PDB entry 4JCE | X-ray diffraction, 1.90 A resolution | chains B and C of the 5 polymer chains in the assembly

[Chain B (and C)]
Molecule: Major capsid protein VP1
Organism: JC polyomavirus
Notes: chain C of this document is another copy of the same molecule, construct and numbering; everything in this record applies to it too
UniProtKB: P03089 (VP1_POVJC); residues 22-289 here correspond to UniProt positions 23-290 (UniProt number = residue number + 1)
Chain sequence (272 residues; row label = number of the first residue in the row):
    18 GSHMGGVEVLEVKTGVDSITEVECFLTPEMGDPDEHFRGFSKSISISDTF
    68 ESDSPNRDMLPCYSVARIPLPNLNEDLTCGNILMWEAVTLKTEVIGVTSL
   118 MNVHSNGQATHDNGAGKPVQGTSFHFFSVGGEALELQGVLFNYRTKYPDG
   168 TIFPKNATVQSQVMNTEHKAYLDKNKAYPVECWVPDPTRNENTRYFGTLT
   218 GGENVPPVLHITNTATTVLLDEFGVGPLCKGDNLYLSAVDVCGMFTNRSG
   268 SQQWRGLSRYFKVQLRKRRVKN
Unresolved in the structure: 18-23, 92-98, 289 (chain C: 18-24, 92-98, 289)
Sequence notes: expression tag (18-21); engineered mutation Phe54 (Leu55 in P03089)
Reported in the primary citation:
  - mutagenesis - L54F: abolished binding to LSTc
  - mutagenesis - S266F: abolished binding to LSTc (proposed by the authors, not directly observed)

[Chain B / chain C interface]
Pairs across the interface - 130 pairs, chain B then chain C:
  Glu40(B) - Pro204(C)
  Glu40(B) - Thr205(C)
  Phe42(B) - Met181(C)  hydrophobic
  Phe42(B) - Thr183(C)
  Phe42(B) - Pro204(C)  hydrophobic
  Phe42(B) - Thr205(C)
  Pro45(B) - Val180(C)  hydrophobic
  Glu52(B) - Val176(C)
  His53(B) - Tyr160(C)  hydrogen bond
  His53(B) - Arg161(C)
  His53(B) - Val176(C)
  His53(B) - Gln179(C)  hydrogen bond (backbone-side chain)
  Phe54(B) - Phe67(C)  hydrophobic
  Phe54(B) - Arg161(C)
  Phe54(B) - Val176(C)
  Phe54(B) - Gln179(C)
  Arg55(B) - Val176(C)
  Arg55(B) - Gln177(C)  hydrogen bond
  Arg55(B) - Gln179(C)  hydrogen bond (backbone-side chain)
  Arg55(B) - Val180(C)
  Gly56(B) - Val180(C)
  Phe57(B) - Phe67(C)  hydrophobic
  Phe57(B) - Phe158(C)
  Phe57(B) - Gln179(C)
  Glu110(B) - Pro204(C)
  Glu110(B) - Tyr212(C)  hydrogen bond
  Ile112(B) - Val156(C)  hydrophobic
  Ile112(B) - Met181(C)  hydrophobic
  Ile112(B) - Pro204(C)  hydrophobic
  Gly113(B) - Val156(C)
  Gly113(B) - Val201(C)
  Val114(B) - Val201(C)
  Val114(B) - Leu216(C)
  Thr115(B) - Phe141(C)
  Thr115(B) - Val197(C)  hydrogen bond (side chain-backbone)
  Thr115(B) - Glu198(C)
  Thr115(B) - Trp200(C)  hydrogen bond (side chain-backbone)
  Thr115(B) - Val201(C)
  Ser116(B) - Val156(C)
  Ser116(B) - Phe158(C)
  Ser116(B) - Glu198(C)  hydrogen bond (backbone-backbone)
  Met118(B) - Phe141(C)  hydrophobic
  Met118(B) - Val197(C)  hydrophobic
  Met118(B) - Glu198(C)
  Met118(B) - Leu216(C)  hydrophobic
  Met118(B) - Val258(C)  hydrophobic
  Met118(B) - Trp271(C)
  Asn119(B) - Asp70(C)  hydrogen bond
  Asn119(B) - Phe158(C)
  Asn119(B) - Thr162(C)
  Asn119(B) - Glu198(C)
  Val120(B) - Ile61(C)
  Val120(B) - Met261(C)  hydrophobic
  Val120(B) - Trp271(C)  hydrophobic
  His121(B) - Ser62(C)
  His121(B) - Ile63(C)
  His121(B) - Ser64(C)  hydrogen bond (backbone-backbone)
  His121(B) - Asp70(C)  salt bridge
  His121(B) - Pro72(C)
  His121(B) - Met76(C)
  His121(B) - Leu77(C)
  His121(B) - Glu198(C)  salt bridge
  Ser122(B) - Ser64(C)
  Ser122(B) - Phe67(C)
  Ser122(B) - Asp70(C)
  Ser122(B) - Asn159(C)  hydrogen bond
  Asn123(B) - Ile63(C)
  Asn123(B) - Ser64(C)  hydrogen bond (backbone-side chain)
  Asn123(B) - Asp65(C)
  Asn123(B) - Thr66(C)
  Asn123(B) - Phe67(C)
  Gly124(B) - Ile63(C)
  Ala126(B) - Ile63(C)  hydrophobic
  Thr127(B) - Glu220(C)
  Thr127(B) - Gln269(C)  hydrogen bond
  His128(B) - Thr263(C)
  His128(B) - Gly267(C)  hydrogen bond (side chain-backbone)
  His128(B) - Gln269(C)
  Asp129(B) - Ser266(C)
  Asp129(B) - Gly267(C)
  Asn130(B) - Ser266(C)  hydrogen bond (side chain-backbone)
  Asn130(B) - Gly267(C)
  Asn130(B) - Ser268(C)
  Gly131(B) - Ile63(C)
  Gly131(B) - Gly267(C)
  Gly131(B) - Gln269(C)
  Ala132(B) - Ile61(C)  hydrophobic
  Ala132(B) - Ile63(C)
  Ala132(B) - Met261(C)  hydrophobic
  Ala132(B) - Gln269(C)  hydrogen bond (backbone-side chain)
  Gly133(B) - Ile63(C)
  Lys134(B) - Glu220(C)
  Pro135(B) - Thr139(C)
  Pro135(B) - Gly219(C)
  Pro135(B) - Glu220(C)
  Val136(B) - Phe158(C)  hydrophobic
  Gln137(B) - Gly219(C)
  Gln137(B) - Glu220(C)  hydrogen bond
  Pro223(B) - Gly218(C)
  Pro223(B) - Val222(C)  hydrophobic
  Pro224(B) - Leu216(C)
  Pro224(B) - Thr217(C)
  Pro224(B) - Gly218(C)  hydrogen bond (backbone-backbone)
  Val225(B) - Leu216(C)
  Leu226(B) - Thr215(C)
  Leu226(B) - Leu216(C)  hydrogen bond (backbone-backbone)
  His227(B) - Gly214(C)
  His227(B) - Thr215(C)  hydrogen bond
  Ile228(B) - Pro202(C)
  Ile228(B) - Phe213(C)
  Ile228(B) - Gly214(C)  hydrogen bond (backbone-backbone)
  Thr229(B) - Tyr212(C)  hydrogen bond (side chain-backbone)
  Thr229(B) - Phe213(C)
  Asn230(B) - Asn207(C)  hydrogen bond (side chain-backbone)
  Asn230(B) - Thr210(C)  hydrogen bond (side chain-backbone)
  Asn230(B) - Arg211(C)
  Asn230(B) - Tyr212(C)  hydrogen bond (side chain-backbone)
  Thr231(B) - Phe213(C)
  Phe262(B) - Phe67(C)  hydrophobic
  Phe262(B) - Phe158(C)  hydrophobic
  Arg265(B) - Ile63(C)
  Arg265(B) - Ser64(C)  hydrogen bond (side chain-backbone)
  Arg265(B) - Asp65(C)  salt bridge
  Arg272(B) - Leu157(C)  hydrogen bond (side chain-backbone)
  Arg272(B) - Phe158(C)  hydrogen bond (side chain-backbone)
  Arg272(B) - Gln179(C)  hydrogen bond (side chain-backbone)
  Ser275(B) - Val180(C)  hydrogen bond (side chain-backbone)
  Ser275(B) - Met181(C)
  Tyr277(B) - Pro204(C)  hydrogen bond (side chain-backbone)
  Tyr277(B) - Thr205(C)
Other interface residues (no listed pair), chain B (50 interface residues in all): Thr44, Leu117
Other interface residues (no listed pair), chain C (59 interface residues in all): Tyr80, Gln125, Lys134, Gln154, Asp203

[Overview]
Chain B and chain C form an interface of 50 and 59 residues respectively; the contacts include 31 hydrogen
bonds and 3 salt bridges. Among the polar pairs are His121(B)-Asp70(C), His121(B)-Glu198(C) and
Arg265(B)-Asp65(C). The paper reports that L54F and S266F of chain B abolish binding to LSTc.
Both chains are Major capsid protein VP1 (JC polyomavirus). Entry 4JCE (L54F Variant of JC Polyomavirus Major
Capsid Protein VP1) was determined by X-ray diffraction (same publication as 4JCD and 4JCF).
